7KWW - chains A and B; structure by X-ray diffraction, 1.80 A resolution.

# Chain A (and B)
Protein: PlyCB
Organism: Streptococcus virus C1
Notes: chain B of this document is another copy of the same molecule, construct and numbering; everything in this record applies to it too
Reference sequence: Q7Y3F3 (Q7Y3F3_9CAUD); residues 0-71 here correspond to UniProt positions 1-72 (UniProt number = residue number + 1)
Amino-acid sequence (72 residues; each row starts with the number of its first residue; numbering starts at 0):
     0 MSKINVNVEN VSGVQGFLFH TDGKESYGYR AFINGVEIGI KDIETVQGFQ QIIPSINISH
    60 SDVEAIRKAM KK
Disordered / not traced: 0-8, 71
Sequence notes: engineered mutation H59 (Lys60 in Q7Y3F3)
UniProt features mapped onto this chain:
  - site (Interaction with the host cell wall): Y28, R29, E36, R66

# Interface between chain A and chain B
Residue-residue contacts (34; chain A residue first):
  N9(A) with Q14(B), hydrogen bond (backbone-side chain)
  V10(A) with Q14(B); G15(B), hydrogen bond (backbone-backbone); I51(B)
  S11(A) with G15(B), hydrogen bond (backbone-backbone); F16(B); P53(B)
  G12(A) with G15(B); M69(B)
  V13(A) with F16(B), hydrophobic
  I32(A) with A68(B)
  N33(A) with A68(B); M69(B)
  V35(A) with A68(B), hydrophobic
  I37(A) with A64(B); I65(B), hydrophobic
  I39(A) with D61(B)
  K40(A) with S60(B); D61(B), hydrogen bond (backbone-side chain)
  D41(A) with S58(B), hydrogen bond; S60(B), hydrogen bond; D61(B), hydrogen bond (backbone-side chain)
  E43(A) with T20(B), hydrogen bond; D21(B), hydrogen bond (side chain-backbone); N56(B), hydrogen bond; S58(B)
  T44(A) with N56(B); I57(B); S58(B), hydrogen bond (side chain-backbone); D61(B), hydrogen bond
  G47(A) with I55(B); N56(B)
  F48(A) with I57(B), hydrophobic; I65(B), hydrophobic
Other interface residues (no listed pair), chain A (19 interface residues in all): G38, Q50, I51
Other interface residues (no listed pair), chain B (22 interface residues in all): N9, V13, H19, G22, I52

# Overview
19 residues of chain A and 22 residues of chain B are in contact; the contacts include 12 hydrogen bonds.
Polar pairs include N9(A)-Q14(B), K40(A)-D61(B) and D41(A)-S58(B).
Chain A and chain B are both PlyCB (Streptococcus virus C1); the structure, X-ray Crystal Structure of PlyCB
Mutant K59H, was determined by X-ray diffraction (same publication as 7KWT and 7KWY).
